Entry 3T7G (X-ray diffraction, 2.08 A resolution); this record covers chains A and C.

== Chain A ==
Protein: Ubiquitin-like modifier-activating enzyme ATG7
Organism: Saccharomyces cerevisiae
Notes: fragment: ntd
UniProt: P38862 (ATG7_YEAST); residue numbers follow UniProt; this construct covers 1-289
Sequence (291 residues; row label = number of the first residue in the row; numbers below 1 keep their minus sign (Gly-1 is residue -1)):
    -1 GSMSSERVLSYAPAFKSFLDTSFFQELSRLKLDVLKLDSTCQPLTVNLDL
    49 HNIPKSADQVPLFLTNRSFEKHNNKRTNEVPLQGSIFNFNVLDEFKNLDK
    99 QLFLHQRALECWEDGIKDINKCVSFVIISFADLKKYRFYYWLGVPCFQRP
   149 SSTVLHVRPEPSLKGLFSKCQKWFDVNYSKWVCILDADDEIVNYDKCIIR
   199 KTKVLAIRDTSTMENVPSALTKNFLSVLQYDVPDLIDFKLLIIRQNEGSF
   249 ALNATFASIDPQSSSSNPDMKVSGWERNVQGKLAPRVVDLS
Unresolved in the structure: -1 to 2, 289
Differences from the reference sequence: expression tag (-1 to 0)
What the authors report for this chain:
  - mutagenesis - P283D: decreased catalytic activity on Atg8 lipidation

== Chain C ==
Protein: Autophagy-related protein 3
Notes: fragment: fr
UniProt: P40344 (ATG3_YEAST); residues 128-144 here = UniProt positions 128-144
Sequence (17 residues; numbered 128 to 144; the number before each row is that of its first residue):
   128 SIDDIDELIQDMEIKEE
Unresolved in the structure: 128-130, 143-144

== How chain A and chain C interact ==
Pairs across the interface - 18 pairs, chain A then chain C:
  Leu90(A) with Leu135(C), hydrophobic
  Phe93(A) with Met139(C), hydrophobic
  Lys94(A) with Asp138(C), salt bridge; Met139(C)
  Lys98(A) with Met139(C)
  Tyr137(A) with Ile132(C); Leu135(C), hydrophobic
  Trp139(A) with Met139(C); Ile141(C), hydrophobic
  Trp273(A) with Ile141(C)
  Asn276(A) with Ile136(C)
  Lys280(A) with Glu140(C)
  Leu281(A) with Glu140(C); Ile141(C), hydrogen bond (backbone-backbone)
  Ala282(A) with Ile136(C), hydrophobic
  Pro283(A) with Ile136(C); Met139(C), hydrophobic
  Val285(A) with Ile136(C), hydrophobic
Interface residues without a listed pair, chain C (8 interface residues in all): Lys142
The authors on this interface:
  - residue pairs: Leu90(A)-Leu135(C) (hydrophobic contact), Phe93(A)-Met139(C) (hydrophobic contact), Lys94(A)-Met139(C) (hydrophobic contact), Lys98(A)-Ile141(C), Tyr137(A)-Leu135(C) (hydrophobic contact), Trp139(A)-Met139(C) (hydrophobic contact), Trp139(A)-Ile141(C), Trp273(A)-Ile141(C), Leu281(A)-Ile141(C), Pro283(A)-Met139(C) (hydrophobic contact)
  - hot spots on chain A (mutagenesis) - Y137D, W139D: decreased binding to Autophagy-related protein 3 (chain C)
  - interface residues, chain C: Leu135(C), Met139(C), Ile141(C)
  - hot spots on chain C (mutagenesis) - L135A/M139A, L135A/I141A, M139A/I141A: decreased binding to Ubiquitin-like modifier-activating enzyme ATG7 (chain A)

== Overview ==
The interface between chain A and chain C involves 13 residues on one side and 8 on the other; the contacts
include 1 hydrogen bond and 1 salt bridge. Polar contacts include Lys94(A)-Asp138(C) and Leu281(A)-Ile141(C).
The authors report hydrophobic contacts between Leu90(A) and Leu135(C), Phe93(A) and Met139(C) and Lys94(A)
and Met139(C) among others; contacts between Lys98(A) and Ile141(C), Trp139(A) and Ile141(C) and Trp273(A) and
Ile141(C) among others. From the paper: L135A/M139A, L135A/I141A and M139A/I141A of chain C reduce binding to
Ubiquitin-like modifier-activating enzyme ATG7 (chain A); interface residues Leu135(C), Met139(C) and
Ile141(C); 6 substitutions were tested in all.
Here chain A is Ubiquitin-like modifier-activating enzyme ATG7 (Saccharomyces cerevisiae) and chain C is
Autophagy-related protein 3. Entry 3T7G (Atg8 transfer from Atg7 to Atg3: a distinctive E1-E2 architecture and
mechanism in the autophagy pathway) was determined by X-ray diffraction (same publication as 3T7E, 3T7F and
3T7H).
